Entry 5U6T (X-ray diffraction, 1.94 A resolution); this record covers chain A.

Chain A:
Name: Cytochrome P450
Organism: Rhodopseudomonas palustris (strain HaA2)
UniProtKB: Q2IU02 (Q2IU02_RHOP2); residues 17-409 here correspond to UniProt positions 18-410 (UniProt number = residue number + 1)
Chain sequence (393 residues; row label = number of the first residue in the row):
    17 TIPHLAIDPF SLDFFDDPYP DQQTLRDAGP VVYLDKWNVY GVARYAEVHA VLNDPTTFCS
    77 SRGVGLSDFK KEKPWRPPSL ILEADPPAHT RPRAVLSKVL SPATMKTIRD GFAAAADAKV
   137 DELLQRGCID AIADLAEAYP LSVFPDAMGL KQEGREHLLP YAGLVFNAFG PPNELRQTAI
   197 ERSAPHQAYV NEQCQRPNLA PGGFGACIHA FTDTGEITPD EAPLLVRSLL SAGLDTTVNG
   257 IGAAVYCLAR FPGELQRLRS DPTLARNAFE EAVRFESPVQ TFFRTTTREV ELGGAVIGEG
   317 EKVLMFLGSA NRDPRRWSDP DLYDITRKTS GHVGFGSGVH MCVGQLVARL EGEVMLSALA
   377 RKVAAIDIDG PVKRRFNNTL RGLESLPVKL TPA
Bound ions: heme Fe near Cys358 (its only coordinating residue here)
Ligand contacts:
  - 4-ethoxybenzoic acid (81J): Arg92, Ser95, Ile97, Leu98, Val181, Phe182, Phe185, Ser244, Ser247, Ala248, Thr252, Val295, Phe298
  - heme (HEM): Leu68, Val80, Ile97, Leu98, His105, Arg109, Leu112, Leu116, Phe160, Ser244, Leu245, Ala248, Gly249, Thr252, Thr253, Gly256, Phe285, Val289, Pro294, Val295, Phe298, Arg300, Leu323, Gly350, Phe351, Gly352, Val355, His356, Cys358, Val359, Gly360, Val363, Ala364
Reported in the primary citation:
  - binding site for 4-ethoxybenzoic acid: Val295, Phe298

In short:
Bound to chain A: heme and 4-ethoxybenzoic acid. From the paper: a binding site for 4-ethoxybenzoic acid at
Val295 and Phe298.
Chain A is Cytochrome P450 (Rhodopseudomonas palustris (strain HaA2)); the structure, The crystal structure of
4-ethoxybenzoate-bound CYP199A4, was determined by X-ray diffraction, deposited together with 5U6U and 5U6W.
